4JMY - chains A and C of the 3 polymer chains in the assembly; structure by X-ray diffraction, 1.95 A resolution.

== Chain A ==
Name: Polyprotein
Source organism: Hepatitis C virus genotype 2
Notes: EC 3.4.21.98; fragment: NS3 protease domain
Reference sequence: Q81817 (Q81817_9HEPC); residues 1-180 here correspond to UniProt positions 301-480 (UniProt number = residue number + 300)
Amino-acid sequence (186 residues; each row starts with the number of its first residue):
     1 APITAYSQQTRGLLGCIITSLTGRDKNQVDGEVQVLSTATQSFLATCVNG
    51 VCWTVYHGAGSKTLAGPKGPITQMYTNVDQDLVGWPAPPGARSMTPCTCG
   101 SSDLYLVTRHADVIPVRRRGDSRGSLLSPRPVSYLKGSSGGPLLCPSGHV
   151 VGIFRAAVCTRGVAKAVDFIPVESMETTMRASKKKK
Unresolved in the structure: 183-186
Differences from the reference sequence: expression tag (181-186)
Ion coordination: Na+: Ala5, Ala111; Zn2+: Cys97, Cys99, Cys145

== Chain C ==
Name: HCV non-structural protein 4A
Amino-acid sequence (17 residues; each row starts with the number of its first residue):
   219 KKGSVVIVGRIILSGRK
Unresolved in the structure: 219, 233-235

== How chain A and chain C interact ==
Contacting residue pairs (64; chain A residue first):
  Thr4(A) - Leu231(C)
  Thr4(A) - Ser232(C)  hydrogen bond (backbone-backbone)
  Ala5(A) - Ile229(C)  hydrophobic
  Ala5(A) - Ile230(C)
  Ala5(A) - Leu231(C)  hydrophobic
  Tyr6(A) - Ile229(C)
  Tyr6(A) - Ile230(C)  hydrogen bond (backbone-backbone)
  Ser7(A) - Arg228(C)
  Ser7(A) - Ile229(C)
  Gln8(A) - Gly227(C)
  Gln8(A) - Arg228(C)  hydrogen bond
  Gln9(A) - Val226(C)
  Thr10(A) - Ile225(C)
  Thr10(A) - Val226(C)  hydrogen bond (backbone-backbone)
  Thr10(A) - Gly227(C)  hydrogen bond (side chain-backbone)
  Thr10(A) - Arg228(C)
  Arg11(A) - Val224(C)
  Arg11(A) - Ile225(C)  hydrogen bond (side chain-backbone)
  Arg11(A) - Val226(C)  hydrogen bond (backbone-backbone)
  Cys16(A) - Val224(C)
  Cys16(A) - Val226(C)  hydrophobic
  Thr19(A) - Val224(C)
  Ser20(A) - Gly221(C)
  Ser20(A) - Ser222(C)  hydrogen bond (backbone-backbone)
  Ser20(A) - Val224(C)
  Gly23(A) - Ser222(C)
  Asp25(A) - Ile225(C)
  Gln28(A) - Arg228(C)  hydrogen bond (backbone-side chain)
  Asp30(A) - Arg228(C)
  Gly31(A) - Ile229(C)
  Gly31(A) - Ile230(C)
  Glu32(A) - Ile229(C)  hydrogen bond (backbone-backbone)
  Glu32(A) - Ile230(C)
  Glu32(A) - Leu231(C)  hydrogen bond (side chain-backbone)
  Val33(A) - Arg228(C)
  Val33(A) - Ile229(C)  hydrogen bond (backbone-backbone)
  Gln34(A) - Ile225(C)
  Gln34(A) - Gly227(C)
  Gln34(A) - Arg228(C)
  Val35(A) - Val224(C)
  Val35(A) - Ile225(C)
  Val35(A) - Val226(C)  hydrogen bond (backbone-backbone)
  Val35(A) - Gly227(C)  hydrogen bond (backbone-backbone)
  Val35(A) - Arg228(C)
  Leu36(A) - Val223(C)  hydrophobic
  Leu36(A) - Val224(C)
  Leu36(A) - Ile225(C)  hydrophobic
  Ser37(A) - Val223(C)
  Ser37(A) - Val224(C)  hydrogen bond (backbone-backbone)
  Ser37(A) - Val226(C)
  Thr38(A) - Val223(C)
  Lys62(A) - Gly221(C)
  Lys62(A) - Val223(C)
  Thr63(A) - Ser222(C)  hydrogen bond
  Thr63(A) - Val223(C)  hydrogen bond (backbone-backbone)
  Leu64(A) - Val223(C)
  Ala65(A) - Ser222(C)
  Ala65(A) - Val223(C)  hydrogen bond (backbone-backbone)
  Arg92(A) - Ile230(C)
  Met94(A) - Leu231(C)  hydrophobic
  Val107(A) - Leu231(C)  hydrophobic
  Thr108(A) - Ile229(C)
  Arg109(A) - Ile229(C)
  Leu144(A) - Leu231(C)  hydrophobic
Other interface residues (no listed pair), chain A (43 interface residues in all): Pro2, Ile3, Val29, Phe43, Leu44, Ala59, Pro70, Trp85, Pro88, Ala111

== Summary ==
The interface between chain A and chain C involves 43 residues on one side and 12 on the other; the contacts
include 18 hydrogen bonds. Polar pairs include Gln8(A)-Arg228(C), Thr10(A)-Gly227(C) and Arg11(A)-Ile225(C).
Ala5(A) and Ala111(A) form the Na+ site.
Here chain A is Polyprotein (Hepatitis C virus genotype 2) and chain C is HCV non-structural protein 4A. Entry
4JMY (Crystal structure of HCV NS3/NS4A protease complexed with DDIVPC peptide) was determined by X-ray
diffraction.
